Entry 6OGY (electron microscopy, 3.40 A resolution); this record covers chains J and K of the 13 polymer chains in the assembly.

# Chain J (and K)
Protein: Inner capsid protein VP2
Organism: Rotavirus A
Notes: chain K of this document is another copy of the same molecule, construct and numbering; everything in this record applies to it too
Reference sequence: G0YZK0 (G0YZK0_9REOV); residue numbers follow UniProt; this construct covers 1-887
Sequence (887 residues; each row starts with the number of its first residue):
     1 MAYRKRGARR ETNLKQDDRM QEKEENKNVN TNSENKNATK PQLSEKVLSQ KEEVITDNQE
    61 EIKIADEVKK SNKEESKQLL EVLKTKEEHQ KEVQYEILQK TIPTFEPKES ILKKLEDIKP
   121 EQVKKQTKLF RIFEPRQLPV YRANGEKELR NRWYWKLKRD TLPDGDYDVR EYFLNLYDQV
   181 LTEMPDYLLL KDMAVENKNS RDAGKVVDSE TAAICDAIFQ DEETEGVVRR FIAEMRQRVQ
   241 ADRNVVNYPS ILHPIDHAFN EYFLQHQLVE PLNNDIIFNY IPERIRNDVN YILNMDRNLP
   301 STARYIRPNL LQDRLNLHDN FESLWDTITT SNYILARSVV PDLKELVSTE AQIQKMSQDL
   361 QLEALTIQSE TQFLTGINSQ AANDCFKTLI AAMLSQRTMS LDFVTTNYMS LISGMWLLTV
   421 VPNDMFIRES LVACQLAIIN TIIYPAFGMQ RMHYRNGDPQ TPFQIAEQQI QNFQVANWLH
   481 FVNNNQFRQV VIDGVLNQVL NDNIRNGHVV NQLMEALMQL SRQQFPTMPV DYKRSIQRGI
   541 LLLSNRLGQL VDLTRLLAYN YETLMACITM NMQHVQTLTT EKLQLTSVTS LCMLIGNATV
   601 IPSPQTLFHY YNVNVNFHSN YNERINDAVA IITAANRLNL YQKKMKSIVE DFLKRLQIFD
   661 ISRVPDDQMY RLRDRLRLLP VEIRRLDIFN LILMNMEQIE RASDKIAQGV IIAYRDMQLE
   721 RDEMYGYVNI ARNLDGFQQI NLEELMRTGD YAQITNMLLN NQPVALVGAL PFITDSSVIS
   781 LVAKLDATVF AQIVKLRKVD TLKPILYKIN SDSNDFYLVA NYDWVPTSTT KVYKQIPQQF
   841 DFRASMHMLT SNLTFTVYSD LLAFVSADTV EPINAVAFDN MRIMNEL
Not modelled in the structure: 1-82 (chain K: 1-60)

# How chain J and chain K interact
Residue-residue contacts (84):
  Glu87(J) - Gln605(K)
  Gln90(J) - Asp860(K)
  Gln90(J) - Ala863(K)
  Lys91(J) - Ala863(K)
  Gln94(J) - Tyr858(K)
  Gln94(J) - Ser859(K)
  Gln94(J) - Asp860(K)  hydrogen bond (side chain-backbone)
  Gln94(J) - Ala863(K)
  Tyr95(J) - Arg297(K)
  Tyr95(J) - Ala863(K)
  Tyr95(J) - Phe864(K)
  Ile97(J) - Thr856(K)
  Ile97(J) - Tyr858(K)  hydrophobic
  Leu98(J) - Arg297(K)
  Leu98(J) - Tyr858(K)
  Glu322(J) - Pro300(K)
  Glu322(J) - Ser301(K)
  Thr366(J) - Glu871(K)
  Thr366(J) - Ile873(K)
  Gln368(J) - Glu871(K)
  Gln368(J) - Pro872(K)
  Ser400(J) - Asp296(K)  hydrogen bond
  Leu401(J) - Asn294(K)  hydrogen bond (backbone-side chain)
  Thr405(J) - Ile292(K)
  Thr405(J) - Asp868(K)  hydrogen bond
  Thr405(J) - Thr869(K)  hydrogen bond (side chain-backbone)
  Thr405(J) - Val870(K)
  Thr406(J) - Glu871(K)
  Ile427(J) - Asn298(K)
  Glu429(J) - Phe278(K)
  Glu429(J) - Asn294(K)
  Glu429(J) - Met295(K)
  Ser430(J) - Asn294(K)  hydrogen bond
  Ser430(J) - Met295(K)  hydrogen bond (side chain-backbone)
  Ala433(J) - Ile292(K)
  Ala433(J) - Leu293(K)
  Ala433(J) - Asn294(K)
  Asn440(J) - Val289(K)
  Gln450(J) - Asn880(K)
  Arg451(J) - Val289(K)
  Arg451(J) - Val876(K)
  His453(J) - Asn287(K)
  His453(J) - Val289(K)
  His453(J) - Asn880(K)
  Tyr454(J) - Asn287(K)
  Arg455(J) - Asn287(K)
  Asn456(J) - Phe278(K)
  Thr527(J) - Arg882(K)
  Met528(J) - Asn874(K)
  Pro529(J) - Arg882(K)
  Tyr532(J) - Asn874(K)
  Gln576(J) - Asn298(K)
  Thr577(J) - Asn298(K)
  Leu578(J) - Arg297(K)
  Leu578(J) - Asn298(K)
  Leu578(J) - Pro300(K)  hydrophobic
  Thr579(J) - Arg297(K)
  Thr580(J) - Asp296(K)  hydrogen bond
  Lys582(J) - Asp296(K)  salt bridge
  Tyr641(J) - Arg201(K)
  Gln642(J) - Ser200(K)
  Gln642(J) - Arg201(K)  hydrogen bond (side chain-backbone)
  Gln642(J) - Asp202(K)
  Lys644(J) - Ala203(K)  hydrogen bond (side chain-backbone)
  Lys644(J) - Lys205(K)
  Asp666(J) - Lys191(K)
  Asp666(J) - Thr854(K)
  Asp667(J) - Asn244(K)
  Asp667(J) - Thr302(K)
  Asp667(J) - Thr854(K)
  Tyr670(J) - Val239(K)  hydrophobic
  Tyr670(J) - Ala241(K)
  Arg671(J) - Ala241(K)
  Asp674(J) - Ala241(K)
  Glu744(J) - Arg201(K)  salt bridge
  Arg747(J) - Ala233(K)
  Thr748(J) - Arg201(K)
  Thr748(J) - Phe219(K)
  Thr748(J) - Arg229(K)
  Thr748(J) - Arg230(K)
  Gly749(J) - Arg229(K)
  Asp750(J) - Gly226(K)
  Asp750(J) - Arg230(K)  salt bridge
  Arg797(J) - Arg229(K)
Also at the interface, not in a pair above, chain J (56 interface residues in all): Leu83, Gln99, Thr101, Ile367, Phe403, Val404, Thr441
Also at the interface, not in a pair above, chain K (55 interface residues in all): Glu222, Val227, Asn274, Arg286, Leu299, Glu345, His609, Leu853, Val857, Ser866

# Overview
56 residues of chain J face 55 of chain K across their interface; the contacts include 10 hydrogen bonds and 3
salt bridges. Among the polar pairs are Lys582(J)-Asp296(K), Glu744(J)-Arg201(K) and Asp750(J)-Arg230(K).
Both chains are Inner capsid protein VP2 (Rotavirus A). Entry 6OGY (In situ structure of Rotavirus
RNA-dependent RNA polymerase at duplex-open state) was determined by electron microscopy, deposited together
with 6OGZ.
